Entry 6THN (electron microscopy, 2.60 A resolution); this record covers chains 2 and 3 of the 5 polymer chains in the assembly.

Chain 2:
Protein: Genome polyprotein
Source organism: Bovine enterovirus (strain VG-5-27)
Notes: EC 3.4.22.29, 3.6.1.15, 3.4.22.28, 2.7.7.48
UniProt: P12915 (POLG_BOVEV); residues 1-248 here correspond to UniProt positions 70-317 (UniProt number = residue number + 69)
Chain sequence (248 residues; numbered 1 to 248; the number before each row is that of its first residue):
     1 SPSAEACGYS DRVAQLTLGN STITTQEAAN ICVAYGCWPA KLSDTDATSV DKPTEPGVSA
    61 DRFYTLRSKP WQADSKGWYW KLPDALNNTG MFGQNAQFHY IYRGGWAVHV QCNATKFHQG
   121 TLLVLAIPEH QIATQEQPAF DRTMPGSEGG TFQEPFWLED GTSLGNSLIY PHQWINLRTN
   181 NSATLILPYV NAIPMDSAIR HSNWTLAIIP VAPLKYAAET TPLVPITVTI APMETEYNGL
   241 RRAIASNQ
Disordered / not traced: 1-8
Sequence notes: conflict Arg62 (Ala131 in P12915)
Curated features (UniProtKB/Swiss-Prot):
  - site: Gln248 (Cleavage)
From the paper describing this entry:
  - binding site for RNA Peak 9 Bernoulli Plot: Trp38
  - mutagenesis - W38A: unchanged expression

Chain 3:
Protein: Genome polyprotein
Source organism: Bovine enterovirus (strain VG-5-27)
Notes: EC 3.4.22.29, 3.6.1.15, 3.4.22.28, 2.7.7.48
UniProt: P12915 (POLG_BOVEV); residues 1-242 here correspond to UniProt positions 318-559 (UniProt number = residue number + 317)
Chain sequence (242 residues; numbered 1 to 242; the number before each row is that of its first residue):
     1 GLPTKPGPGS YQFMTTDEDC SPCILPDFQP TPEIFIPGKV NNLLEIAQVE SILEANNREG
    61 VEGVERYVIP VSVQDALDAQ IYALRLELGG SGPLSSSLLG TLAKHYTQWS GSVEITCMFT
   121 GTFMTTGKVL LAYTPPGGDM PRNREEAMLG THVIWDFGLQ SSITLVIPWI SASHFRGVSN
   181 DDVLNYQYYA AGHVTIWYQT NMVIPPGFPN TAGIIMMIAA QPNFSFRIQK DREDMTQTAI
   241 LQ
Sequence notes: conflict Pro32 (Leu349 in P12915), Ile154 (Val471 in P12915)
Curated features (UniProtKB/Swiss-Prot):
  - region: Ile240 to Gln242 (Amphipathic alpha-helix)

Chain 2 / chain 3 interface:
Residue-residue contacts - 68 pairs, chain 2 then chain 3:
  Tyr35(2) - Gly38(3)
  Cys37(2) - Phe35(3)  hydrophobic
  Cys37(2) - Pro37(3)  hydrophobic
  Asp46(2) - Ile34(3)
  Asp46(2) - Phe35(3)  hydrogen bond (side chain-backbone)
  Lys116(2) - Thr122(3)
  Lys116(2) - Phe123(3)
  Lys116(2) - Met124(3)
  Lys116(2) - Phe208(3)
  Phe117(2) - Phe208(3)  hydrophobic
  His118(2) - Thr122(3)
  Gln119(2) - Thr120(3)
  Gln119(2) - Gly121(3)
  Gln119(2) - Thr122(3)
  Gln119(2) - Pro209(3)
  Gln119(2) - Thr211(3)  hydrogen bond (side chain-backbone)
  Gln119(2) - Ala212(3)
  Thr121(2) - Thr120(3)
  Pro155(2) - Val64(3)  hydrophobic
  Phe156(2) - Glu54(3)
  Phe156(2) - Gly63(3)
  Phe156(2) - Val64(3)
  Phe156(2) - Tyr67(3)
  Ser163(2) - Tyr67(3)
  Leu164(2) - Val64(3)  hydrophobic
  Gly165(2) - Ser51(3)
  Gly165(2) - Ile52(3)  hydrogen bond (backbone-backbone)
  Gly165(2) - Tyr67(3)  hydrogen bond (backbone-side chain)
  Asn166(2) - Ser96(3)  hydrogen bond (side chain-backbone)
  Asn166(2) - Ser97(3)
  Asn166(2) - Leu98(3)  hydrogen bond (side chain-backbone)
  Asn166(2) - Thr101(3)
  Leu168(2) - Val49(3)
  Leu168(2) - Glu50(3)
  Leu168(2) - Ser51(3)
  Leu168(2) - Ile52(3)  hydrophobic
  Leu168(2) - Met217(3)  hydrophobic
  Ile169(2) - Ile46(3)  hydrophobic
  Ile169(2) - Val49(3)  hydrophobic
  Ile169(2) - Leu98(3)  hydrophobic
  Trp174(2) - Ile52(3)  hydrophobic
  Trp174(2) - Met118(3)  hydrophobic
  Trp174(2) - Ile215(3)  hydrophobic
  Asn176(2) - Met118(3)
  Asn176(2) - Phe119(3)  hydrogen bond (side chain-backbone)
  Asn176(2) - Thr120(3)
  Arg178(2) - Phe119(3)
  Arg178(2) - Gly121(3)  hydrogen bond (side chain-backbone)
  Arg178(2) - Thr122(3)  hydrogen bond (side chain-backbone)
  Arg178(2) - Phe123(3)
  Arg178(2) - Thr125(3)
  Arg178(2) - Gly158(3)  hydrogen bond (side chain-backbone)
  Thr179(2) - Ser161(3)
  Pro188(2) - Pro37(3)  hydrophobic
  Tyr189(2) - Pro37(3)
  Val190(2) - Pro37(3)  hydrophobic
  Asn191(2) - Ile36(3)
  Ala192(2) - Ile34(3)
  Ile193(2) - Ile34(3)
  Pro210(2) - Val64(3)
  Val211(2) - Val64(3)  hydrophobic
  Val211(2) - Val68(3)
  Val211(2) - Ile215(3)  hydrophobic
  Ala212(2) - Thr120(3)
  Lys215(2) - Pro209(3)
  Tyr216(2) - Pro209(3)
  Ala217(2) - Gly207(3)
  Ala217(2) - Phe208(3)  hydrophobic
Interface residues without a listed pair, chain 2 (35 interface residues in all): Gly120, Pro194, Ala218
Interface residues without a listed pair, chain 3 (39 interface residues in all): Glu33, Phe157, Leu159

Summary:
35 residues of chain 2 and 39 residues of chain 3 are in contact, with 10 hydrogen bonds. Polar pairs include
Asp46(2)-Phe35(3), Gln119(2)-Thr211(3) and Gly165(2)-Tyr67(3). The paper reports a binding site for RNA Peak 9
Bernoulli Plot at Trp38(2); W38A of chain 2 leaves expression unchanged.
Here chain 2 is Genome polyprotein and chain 3 is Genome polyprotein, both from Bovine enterovirus (strain
VG-5-27). Entry 6THN (Multiple Genomic RNA-Coat Protein Contacts Play Vital Roles in the Assembly of
Infectious Enterovirus-E symmetry expansion+2fold ...) was determined by electron microscopy together with
6THD from the same study.
